3J42 - chains G and H of the 12 polymer chains in the assembly; structure by electron microscopy, 21.00 A resolution (very low resolution: no residue pairs are listed; an interface is given only as per-side residue counts).

== Chain G ==
Name: Ig heavy chain V region MOPC 21, Igh protein chimera
Source organism: Mus musculus
UniProt: chimeric construct of P01783, Q6PIP8: residues 1-103 from P01783 (HVM16_MOUSE) positions 17-119 (UniProt number = residue number + 16); residues 106-216 from Q6PIP8 positions 120-230 (UniProt number = residue number + 14)
Chain sequence (221 residues; row label = number of the first residue in the row):
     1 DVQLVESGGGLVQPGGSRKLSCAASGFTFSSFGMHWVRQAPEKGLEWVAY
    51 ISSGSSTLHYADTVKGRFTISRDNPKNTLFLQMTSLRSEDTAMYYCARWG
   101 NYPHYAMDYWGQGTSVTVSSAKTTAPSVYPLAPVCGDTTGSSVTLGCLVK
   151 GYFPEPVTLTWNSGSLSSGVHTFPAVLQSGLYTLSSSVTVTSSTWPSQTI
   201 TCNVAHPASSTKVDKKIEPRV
Not modelled in the structure: 134-138
Construct notes: linker (104-105); conflict G180 (Asp194 in Q6PIP8), T199 (Ser213 in Q6PIP8)
Disulfide bonds: C22-C96, C147-C202

== Chain H ==
Name: Ig kappa chain V-V region MOPC 21, Anti-colorectal carcinoma light chain chimera
Source organism: Mus musculus
UniProt: chimeric construct of P01634, Q7TS98: residues 1001-1107 from P01634 (KV5A2_MOUSE) positions 30-136 (UniProt number = residue number - 971); residues 1108-1212 from Q7TS98 positions 130-234 (UniProt number = residue number - 978)
Chain sequence (212 residues; numbered 1001 to 1212; the number before each row is that of its first residue):
  1001 NIVMTQSPKSMSMSVGERVTLTCKASENVGTYVSWYQQKPEQSPKLLIYG
  1051 ASNRYTGVPDRFTGSGSATDFTLTISSVQAEDLADYHCGQSYSTPYTFGG
  1101 GTKLEIKRADAAPTVSIFPPSSEQLTSGGASVVCFLNNFYPKDINVKWKI
  1151 DGSERQNGVLNSWTDQDSKDSTYSMSSTLTLTKDEYERHNSYTCEATHKT
  1201 STSPIVKSFNRN
Construct notes: conflict G1030 (Val59 in P01634), S1091 (Gly120 in P01634), T1094 (Tyr123 in P01634)
Curated features (UniProtKB/Swiss-Prot):
  - region: N1001 to C1023 (Framework-1), K1024 to V1029, T1031 to S1034 (Complementarity-determining-1), W1035 to Y1049 (Framework-2), G1050 to T1056 (Complementarity-determining-2), G1057 to C1088 (Framework-3), G1089, Q1090, Y1092, S1093, P1095 to T1097 (Complementarity-determining-3), F1098 to K1107 (Framework-4)
Disulfide bonds: C1023-C1088, C1134-C1194

== How chain G and chain H interact ==
At this resolution (21 A) residue pairs are not listed: 43 residues of chain G and 42 of chain H lie at the interface.

== Overview ==
43 residues of chain G and 42 residues of chain H are in contact.
Chain G is Ig heavy chain V region MOPC 21, Igh protein chimera and chain H is Ig kappa chain V-V region MOPC
21, Anti-colorectal carcinoma light chain chimera, both from Mus musculus; the structure, Obstruction of
Dengue Virus Maturation by Fab Fragments of the 2H2 Antibody, was determined by electron microscopy, deposited
together with 4KVC.
